Entry 4YT2 (X-ray diffraction, 1.65 A resolution); this record covers chains A and B.

# Chain A (and B)
Protein: H(2)-forming methylenetetrahydromethanopterin dehydrogenase-related protein MJ1338
Source organism: Methanocaldococcus jannaschii
Notes: fragment: Rossmann-like domain; chain B of this document is another copy of the same molecule, construct and numbering; everything in this record applies to it too
UniProt: Q58734 (HMDY_METJA); residue numbers follow UniProt; this construct covers 8-353
Chain sequence (346 residues; each row starts with the number of its first residue):
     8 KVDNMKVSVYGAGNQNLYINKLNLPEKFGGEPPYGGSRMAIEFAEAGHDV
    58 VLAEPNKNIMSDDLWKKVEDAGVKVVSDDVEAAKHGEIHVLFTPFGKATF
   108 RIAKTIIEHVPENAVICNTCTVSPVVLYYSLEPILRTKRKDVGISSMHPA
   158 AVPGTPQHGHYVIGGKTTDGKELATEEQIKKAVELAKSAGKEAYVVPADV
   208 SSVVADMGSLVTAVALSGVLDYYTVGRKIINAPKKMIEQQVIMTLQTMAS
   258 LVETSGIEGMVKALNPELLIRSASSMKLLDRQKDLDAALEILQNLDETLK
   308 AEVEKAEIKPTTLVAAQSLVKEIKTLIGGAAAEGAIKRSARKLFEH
Unresolved in the structure: 8-10 (chain B: fully traced)

# Chain A / chain B interface
Residue-residue contacts (240; chain A residue first):
  L24(A) with I237(B)
  K28(A) with I236(B)
  L29(A) with I236(B)
  F35(A) with K284(B); L285(B), hydrophobic
  F102(A) with M243(B)
  T128(A) with M243(B); Q247(B)
  S130(A) with M250(B); L320(B)
  A157(A) with S279(B); S282(B), hydrogen bond (backbone-side chain)
  A158(A) with S282(B)
  H167(A) with L275(B); R278(B)
  T175(A) with I315(B); K316(B); P317(B); T318(B), hydrogen bond (side chain-backbone)
  D176(A) with P317(B); T318(B); T319(B), hydrogen bond
  Y201(A) with L275(B), hydrophobic
  V203(A) with L275(B), hydrophobic
  D206(A) with T318(B)
  S209(A) with M250(B), hydrogen bond
  V210(A) with M250(B); T254(B)
  V211(A) with L271(B); L276(B); S279(B), hydrogen bond (backbone-side chain)
  A212(A) with S279(B), hydrogen bond (backbone-side chain)
  D213(A) with Q247(B)
  M214(A) with Y229(B); I237(B), hydrophobic; M243(B), hydrophobic; Q247(B); M283(B)
  G215(A) with Y229(B); Q247(B); T251(B)
  S216(A) with S279(B); A280(B), hydrogen bond (side chain-backbone)
  L217(A) with D228(B); Y229(B), hydrophobic; D291(B)
  V218(A) with G225(B); V226(B), hydrophobic; Y229(B), hydrophobic; T251(B)
  T219(A) with T251(B), hydrogen bond; L271(B); L276(B)
  A220(A) with A280(B), hydrophobic; A295(B); L299(B), hydrophobic
  V221(A) with V221(B); S224(B); G225(B); D291(B); A295(B), hydrophobic
  A222(A) with M255(B), hydrophobic
  L223(A) with M255(B); M267(B), hydrophobic; L276(B), hydrophobic; L299(B), hydrophobic
  S224(A) with V221(B); A295(B)
  G225(A) with V218(B); V221(B)
  V226(A) with V218(B), hydrophobic; M267(B), hydrophobic
  L227(A) with L302(B), hydrophobic
  D228(A) with L217(B)
  Y229(A) with M214(B); V218(B), hydrophobic
  Y230(A) with I264(B), hydrophobic; E265(B), hydrogen bond
  K235(A) with D303(B), salt bridge
  I236(A) with K28(B); L29(B), hydrophobic
  I237(A) with L24(B); F102(B), hydrophobic; M214(B), hydrophobic
  N238(A) with K28(B), hydrogen bond
  A239(A) with F102(B), hydrophobic
  P240(A) with F102(B)
  K241(A) with E265(B), salt bridge
  M243(A) with P101(B); F102(B), hydrophobic; T128(B); M214(B), hydrophobic
  E245(A) with G263(B); I264(B), hydrogen bond (side chain-backbone)
  Q246(A) with L350(B), hydrogen bond (side chain-backbone); F351(B)
  Q247(A) with T128(B)
  I249(A) with A256(B); V259(B), hydrophobic; E260(B)
  M250(A) with S130(B); S209(B), hydrogen bond; V210(B), hydrophobic; F351(B), hydrophobic
  T251(A) with V210(B); G215(B); V218(B); T219(B), hydrogen bond
  L252(A) with L252(B); M255(B), hydrophobic; A256(B), hydrophobic
  Q253(A) with Q253(B), hydrogen bond; A256(B); A323(B)
  T254(A) with V210(B)
  M255(A) with T219(B); A222(B), hydrophobic; L223(B); L252(B), hydrophobic
  A256(A) with I249(B); L252(B), hydrophobic; Q253(B)
  S257(A) with Q324(B), hydrogen bond
  V259(A) with I249(B), hydrophobic
  E260(A) with I249(B); A322(B); A323(B), hydrogen bond (side chain-backbone); Q324(B), hydrogen bond (side chain-backbone); S325(B), hydrogen bond (side chain-backbone)
  T261(A) with Q324(B)
  G263(A) with E245(B)
  I264(A) with Y230(B), hydrophobic; E245(B), hydrogen bond (backbone-side chain)
  E265(A) with Y230(B), hydrogen bond; K241(B), salt bridge
  M267(A) with L223(B), hydrophobic; V226(B), hydrophobic
  L271(A) with V211(B); T219(B)
  L275(A) with H167(B); Y201(B), hydrophobic; V211(B), hydrophobic
  L276(A) with V211(B); S216(B); T219(B); A220(B), hydrophobic; L223(B), hydrophobic
  R278(A) with A157(B); H167(B), hydrogen bond; E199(B), salt bridge
  S279(A) with A157(B); V211(B); A212(B), hydrogen bond (side chain-backbone); S216(B), hydrogen bond (backbone-side chain)
  A280(A) with S216(B), hydrogen bond (backbone-side chain); A220(B), hydrophobic
  S282(A) with F35(B); A157(B), hydrogen bond (side chain-backbone); A158(B)
  M283(A) with M214(B); L217(B), hydrophobic
  K284(A) with F35(B)
  L285(A) with L29(B), hydrophobic; F35(B), hydrophobic
  R288(A) with E297(B), salt bridge
  Q289(A) with L217(B)
  K290(A) with A294(B)
  D291(A) with V221(B); A294(B); I298(B)
  L292(A) with L217(B), hydrophobic
  A294(A) with K290(B); D291(B)
  A295(A) with A220(B); V221(B), hydrophobic; S224(B)
  E297(A) with K290(B), salt bridge
  I298(A) with S224(B); D291(B)
  L299(A) with A220(B); L223(B), hydrophobic; L227(B), hydrophobic
  L302(A) with L227(B), hydrophobic
  I315(A) with T175(B)
  K316(A) with T175(B)
  P317(A) with T175(B); D176(B)
  T318(A) with T175(B), hydrogen bond (backbone-side chain); D176(B); D206(B); Q324(B)
  T319(A) with D176(B), hydrogen bond; Q324(B), hydrogen bond (backbone-side chain); I343(B)
  L320(A) with S130(B); I343(B)
  V321(A) with V327(B), hydrophobic
  A322(A) with E260(B); S346(B); L350(B), hydrophobic
  A323(A) with Q253(B); E260(B), hydrogen bond (backbone-side chain)
  Q324(A) with S257(B), hydrogen bond; E260(B), hydrogen bond (backbone-side chain); T261(B); T318(B); T319(B), hydrogen bond (side chain-backbone)
  S325(A) with E260(B), hydrogen bond; S346(B); L350(B)
  L326(A) with A342(B); S346(B)
  V327(A) with T319(B); V321(B), hydrophobic
  E329(A) with A342(B); R345(B), salt bridge; S346(B)
  I330(A) with I330(B), hydrophobic
  K331(A) with T319(B)
  L333(A) with I334(B), hydrophobic; A342(B), hydrophobic; R345(B)
  I334(A) with I334(B), hydrophobic
  A342(A) with L326(B); E329(B); L333(B), hydrophobic
  I343(A) with T319(B); L320(B)
  R345(A) with E329(B), salt bridge; L333(B)
  S346(A) with A322(B); S325(B), hydrogen bond (backbone-side chain); L326(B)
  K349(A) with S325(B); K328(B)
  L350(A) with Q246(B), hydrogen bond (backbone-side chain); I249(B), hydrophobic; A322(B), hydrophobic
  F351(A) with Q246(B); M250(B), hydrophobic
Other interface residues (no listed pair), chain A (123 interface residues in all): V132, V133, Q164, V169, V207, V232, I244, V248, L258, V268, A270, L306, A347
Other interface residues (no listed pair), chain B (126 interface residues in all): K104, V132, V133, P156, V169, V203, V207, D213, N238, A239, P240, I244, V248, L258, V268, A270, P273, Q289, L292, L306, K331, A347, K349

# In short
The interface between chain A and chain B involves 123 residues on one side and 126 on the other, with 36
hydrogen bonds and 8 salt bridges. Polar contacts include K235(A)-D303(B), K241(A)-E265(B) and
R278(A)-E199(B).
Chain A and chain B are both H(2)-forming methylenetetrahydromethanopterin dehydrogenase-related protein
MJ1338 (Methanocaldococcus jannaschii); the structure, Hmd II from Methanocaldococcus jannaschii, was
determined by X-ray diffraction, deposited together with 4YT4 and 4YT5.
